Entry 4R7M (X-ray diffraction, 2.85 A resolution); this record covers chains C and E of the 6 polymer chains in the assembly.

[Chain C (and E)]
Molecule: M17 leucyl aminopeptidase
Organism: Plasmodium falciparum 3D7
Notes: chain E of this document is another copy of the same molecule, construct and numbering; everything in this record applies to it too
UniProtKB: Q8IL11 (Q8IL11_PLAF7); numbering as in UniProt (aligned over 84-605)
Amino-acid sequence (528 residues; each row starts with the number of its first residue):
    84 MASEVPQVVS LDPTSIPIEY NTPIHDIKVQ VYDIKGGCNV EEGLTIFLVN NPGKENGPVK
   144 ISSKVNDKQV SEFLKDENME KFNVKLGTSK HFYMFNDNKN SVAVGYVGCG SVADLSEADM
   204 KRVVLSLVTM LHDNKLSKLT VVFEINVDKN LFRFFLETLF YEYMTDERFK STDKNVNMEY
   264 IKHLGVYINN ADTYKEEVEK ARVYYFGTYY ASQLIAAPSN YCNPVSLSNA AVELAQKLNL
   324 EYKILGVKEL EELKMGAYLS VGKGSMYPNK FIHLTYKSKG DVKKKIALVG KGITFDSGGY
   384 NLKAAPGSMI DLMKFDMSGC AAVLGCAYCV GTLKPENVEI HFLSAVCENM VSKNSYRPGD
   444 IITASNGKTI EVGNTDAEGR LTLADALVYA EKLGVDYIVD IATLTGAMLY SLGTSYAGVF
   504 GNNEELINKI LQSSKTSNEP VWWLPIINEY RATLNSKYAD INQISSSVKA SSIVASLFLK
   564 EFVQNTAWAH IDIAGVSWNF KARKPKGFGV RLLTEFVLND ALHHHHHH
Disordered / not traced: 84-85, 604-611 (chain E: 84-85, 136, 256-261, 603-611)
Construct notes: engineered mutation Gln152 (Asn in Q8IL11), Gln515 (Asn in Q8IL11), Gln546 (Asn in Q8IL11); expression tag (606-611)
Swiss-Prot annotation at these positions:
  - region: Asn384 to Ser401 (L13 loop)
  - active site: Lys386, Arg463
  - binding site (a peptide): Lys374, Asp379, Lys386, Asp399, Asp459
  - binding site (Zn(2+)): Lys374, Asp379, Asp394, Met396, Asp399, Asp459, Glu461
  - site: Lys386 (Essential for hexamer stabilization)
  - mutagenesis: Asp379 (D379A: 6.5-fold reduction in catalytic efficiency in the presence of Co(2+); 854-fold reduction in catalytic efficiency in the presence of Mn(2+); substrate affinity is slightly reduced ...), Lys386 (K386A: 100-fold decrease in catalytic efficiency. 2-fold decrease in substrate affinity. Loss of hexamer formation with formation of dimers and trimers), Ala387 (A387P: 16-fold decrease in catalytic efficiency. No effect on hexamer formation), Ala388 to Gly390 (8-fold decrease in catalytic efficiency. 3-fold decrease in substrate affinity. No effect on hexamer formation), Ala388 to Pro389 (13-fold decrease in catalytic efficiency. 1.5-fold decrease in substrate affinity. No effect on hexamer formation), Asp394 (D394A: 7.5-fold increase in catalytic efficiency. No effect on hexamer formation. 1.7-fold increase in substrate affinity), Glu461 (E461L: 6.5-fold reduction in catalytic efficiency in the presence of Co(2+); 854-fold reduction in catalytic efficiency in the presence of Mn(2+); substrate affinity is slightly reduced ...), Trp525 (W525A: Loss of catalytic activity and impairs oligomerization; when associated with A-533), Tyr533 (Y533A: Loss of catalytic activity and impairs oligomerization; when associated with A-525)
Metal / ion sites: Zn2+ site 1: Lys374, Asp399, Glu461 (together with 3MW); Zn2+ site 2: Asp379, Asp459, Glu461 (together with 3MW)
Ligand contacts:
  - 3MW (4-amino-N-{(1R)-2-(hydroxyamino)-2-oxo-1-[4-(1H-pyrazol-1-yl)phenyl]ethyl}benzamide): Lys374, Asp379, Lys386, Met392, Leu395, Met396, Phe398, Asp399, Asn457, Asp459, Glu461, Gly462, Arg463, Thr486, Leu487, Thr488, Gly489, Leu492, Ile547, Ser554, Ala577
  - carbonate ion (CO3): Lys374, Asp459, Ala460, Glu461, Gly462, Arg463, Leu487, Thr488

[Interface between chain C and chain E]
Residue-residue contacts (33; chain C residue first):
  Phe156(C) with Tyr176(E); Phe178(E), hydrophobic
  Asn161(C) with Phe178(E)
  Lys164(C) with Ser184(E)
  Phe165(C) with Tyr176(E)
  Lys173(C) with Asp216(E), hydrogen bond (side chain-backbone); Asn217(E)
  His174(C) with His174(E); Phe175(E); Tyr176(E), hydrogen bond (backbone-backbone)
  Phe175(C) with Phe175(E); Tyr176(E)
  Tyr176(C) with Glu155(E); Phe156(E), hydrophobic; Asn161(E); Phe175(E), hydrophobic; Tyr176(E), hydrogen bond (backbone-backbone); Met177(E)
  Phe178(C) with Gln152(E); Glu155(E)
  Thr212(C) with Lys173(E), hydrogen bond (backbone-side chain)
  Met213(C) with Lys173(E)
  His215(C) with Lys173(E), hydrogen bond (backbone-side chain)
  Asp216(C) with Lys164(E); Phe165(E); Asn166(E); Thr171(E)
  Asn217(C) with Lys164(E); Phe165(E)
  Lys218(C) with Glu163(E), salt bridge; Lys164(E)
  Asn260(C) with Asn139(E), hydrogen bond (side chain-backbone); Asn166(E)
Other interface residues (no listed pair), chain C (17 interface residues in all): Ser184

[Overview]
The interface between chain C and chain E involves 17 residues on one side and 19 on the other; the contacts
include 6 hydrogen bonds and 1 salt bridge. Polar pairs include Lys218(C)-Glu163(E), Lys173(C)-Asp216(E) and
Thr212(C)-Lys173(E). Chain C binds carbonate ion and compound 3MW.
Both chains are M17 leucyl aminopeptidase (Plasmodium falciparum 3D7). Entry 4R7M (Structure of the m17 leucyl
aminopeptidase from malaria complexed with a hydroxamic acid-based inhibitor) was determined by X-ray
diffraction together with 4R5T, 4R5V, 4R5X, 4R6T and 4R76 from the same study.
